Entry 8YOD (electron microscopy, 6.80 A resolution (low resolution: residue-level contacts below are approximate; hydrogen-bond / salt-bridge calls are withheld)); this record covers chains D and B of the 4 polymer chains in the assembly.

== Chain D ==
Protein: DNA topoisomerase (ATP-hydrolyzing)
From: Enterobacteria phage T6
Notes: EC 5.6.2.2
UniProtKB: A0A346FJ89 (A0A346FJ89_BPT6); residue numbers follow UniProt; this construct covers 1-605
Amino-acid sequence (611 residues; each row starts with the number of its first residue):
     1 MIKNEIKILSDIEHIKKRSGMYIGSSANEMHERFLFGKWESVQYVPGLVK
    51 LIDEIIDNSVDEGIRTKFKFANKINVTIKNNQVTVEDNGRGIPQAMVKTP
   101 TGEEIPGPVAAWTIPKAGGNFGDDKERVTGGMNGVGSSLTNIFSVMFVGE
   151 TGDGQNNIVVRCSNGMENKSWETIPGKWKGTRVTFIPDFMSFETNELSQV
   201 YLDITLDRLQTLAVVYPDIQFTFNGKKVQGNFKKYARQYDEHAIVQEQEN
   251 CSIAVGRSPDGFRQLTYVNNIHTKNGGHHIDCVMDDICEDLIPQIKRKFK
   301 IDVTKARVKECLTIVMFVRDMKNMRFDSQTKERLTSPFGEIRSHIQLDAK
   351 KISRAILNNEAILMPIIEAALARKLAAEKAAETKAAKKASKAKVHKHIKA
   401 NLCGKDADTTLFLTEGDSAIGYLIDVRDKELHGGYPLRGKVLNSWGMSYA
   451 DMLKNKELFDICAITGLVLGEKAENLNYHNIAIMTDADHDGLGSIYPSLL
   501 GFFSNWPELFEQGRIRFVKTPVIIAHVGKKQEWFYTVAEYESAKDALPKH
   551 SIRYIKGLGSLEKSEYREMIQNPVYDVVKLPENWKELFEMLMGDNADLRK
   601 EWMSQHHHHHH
Unresolved in the structure: 593-611
Differences from the reference sequence: expression tag (606-611)
Small-molecule neighbours: AMP-PNP (ANP; phosphoaminophosphonic acid-adenylate ester): Glu54, Asn58, Ile92, Ala111, Trp112, Ala117, Gly118, Gly119, Asn120, Gly130, Gly131, Met132, Asn133, Gly134, Val135, Gly136, Ser137, Thr181, Gln329, Lys331

== Chain B ==
Protein: DNA topoisomerase medium subunit
From: Escherichia phage T4
Notes: EC 5.6.2.2
UniProtKB: P07065 (TOP5_BPT4); residues 1-442 here = UniProt positions 1-442
Amino-acid sequence (452 residues; numbered 1 to 452; the number before each row is that of its first residue):
     1 MQLNNRDLKSIIDNEALAYAMYTVENRAIPNMIDGFKPVQRFVIARALDL
    51 ARGNKDKFHKLASIAGGVADLGYHHGENSAQDAGALMANTWNNNFPLLDG
   101 QGNFGSRTVQKAAASRYIFARVSKNFYNVYKDTEYAPVHQDKEHIPPAFY
   151 LPIIPTVLLNGVSGIATGYATYILPHSVSSVKKAVLQALQGKKVTKPKVE
   201 FPEFRGEVVEIDGQYEIRGTYKFTSRTQMHITEIPYKYDRETYVSKILDP
   251 LENKGFITWDDACGEHGFGFKVKFRKEYSLSDNEEERHAKIMKDFGLIER
   301 RSQNITVINEKGKLQVYDNVVDLIKDFVEVRKTYVQKRIDNKIKETESAF
   351 RLAFAKAHFIKKVISGEIVVQGKTRKELTEELSKIDMYSSYVDKLVGMNI
   401 FHMTSDEAKKLAEEAKAKKEENEYWKTTDVVTEYTKDLEEIKHHHHHHHH
   451 HH
Unresolved in the structure: 1-9, 443-452
Differences from the reference sequence: expression tag (443-452)
UniProt features mapped onto this chain:
  - active site: Tyr117 (O-(5'-phospho-DNA)-tyrosine intermediate)

== Chain D / chain B interface ==
Contacting residue pairs - 38 pairs, chain D then chain B:
  His395(D) with Arg240(B); Glu241(B); Val244(B); Trp259(B)
  Lys396(D) with Arg240(B)
  His397(D) with Arg240(B); Asp261(B)
  Ile398(D) with Asp261(B)
  Lys399(D) with Asp261(B)
  Asp417(D) with Asn103(B); Val109(B); Lys111(B)
  Ser418(D) with Asn103(B); Ala113(B)
  Tyr422(D) with Gly102(B); Asn103(B)
  Ile424(D) with Gly264(B); Glu265(B)
  Asp425(D) with Trp91(B); Glu265(B)
  Val426(D) with Glu265(B)
  Arg427(D) with Cys263(B); Glu265(B)
  Lys429(D) with Ala262(B)
  Asp488(D) with Tyr117(B)
  His489(D) with Tyr117(B)
  Asp490(D) with Tyr117(B)
  Ile552(D) with Lys57(B)
  Arg553(D) with Lys57(B); Phe58(B); Gln101(B)
  Gly559(D) with Gln101(B); Gly102(B)
  Ser560(D) with Gln101(B); Phe119(B)
  Glu562(D) with Phe58(B); Gln101(B)
  Lys563(D) with Trp91(B)
Interface residues without a listed pair, chain D (25 interface residues in all): Gly421, Tyr554, Lys556
Interface residues without a listed pair, chain B (23 interface residues in all): Ser106, Ala112, Lys271

== Overview ==
Chain D and chain B form an interface of 25 and 23 residues respectively. Ligands of chain D: AMP-PNP. Curated
annotation (UniProt) lists active-site residue Tyr117(B) on chain B.
Chain D is DNA topoisomerase (ATP-hydrolyzing) (Enterobacteria phage T6) and chain B is DNA topoisomerase
medium subunit (Escherichia phage T4); the structure, structure of phage T6 apo full-length topoisomerase II,
was determined by electron microscopy together with 8YLU, 8YO3, 8YO4, 8YO5, 8YO7 and 8YON from the same study.
